PDB entry 6Z74 | X-ray diffraction, 2.00 A resolution | chains A and C of the 4 polymer chains in the assembly

Chain A (and C):
Name: Transcriptional regulator, GntR family
Organism: Agrobacterium fabrum (strain C58 / ATCC 33970)
Notes: chain C of this document is another copy of the same molecule, construct and numbering; everything in this record applies to it too
UniProt: A9CJ36 (A9CJ36_AGRFC); residues 1-244 here = UniProt positions 1-244
Chain sequence (250 residues; numbered 1 to 250; the number before each row is that of its first residue):
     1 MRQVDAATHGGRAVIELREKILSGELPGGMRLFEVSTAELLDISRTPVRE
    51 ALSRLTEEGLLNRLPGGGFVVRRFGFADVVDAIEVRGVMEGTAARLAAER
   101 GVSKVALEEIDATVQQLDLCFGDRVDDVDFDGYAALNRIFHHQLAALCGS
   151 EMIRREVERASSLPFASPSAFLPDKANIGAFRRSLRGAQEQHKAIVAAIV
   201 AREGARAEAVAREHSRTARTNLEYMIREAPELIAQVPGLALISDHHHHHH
Disordered / not traced: 1-7, 245-250 (chain C: 1-10, 243-250)
Sequence notes: expression tag (245-250)
Metal / ion sites: Zn2+: Asn137, His141, His192, His214 (together with citric acid)
Reported in the primary citation:
  - self-association interface (contacts with another copy of this molecule); pairs are residue here / residue on that copy: Glu57-Arg63 (salt bridge), Glu57-Ser53 (hydrogen bond), Asn62-Arg155 (hydrogen bond), Arg72, Asp81, Glu84, Arg95, Arg100, Asp123, Ser150, Arg155, Glu156, Arg183, Glu203, Glu208, Arg212
  - conformationally variable residues (loop rearrangement): Leu64 to Gly67, Leu119 to Phe130, Ser169 to Ser184, Met225 to Asp244
  - binding site for citric acid: Arg86, Tyr133, Asn137, His141, Ser169, Lys175, Arg183, His214, Asn221
  - Zn2+ coordination: Asn137, His141, His192, His214
  - specificity-determining residues: Arg45
  - mutagenesis - H141A/H192A/H214A: decreased stability

Interface between chain A and chain C:
Pairs across the interface (7; chain A residue first):
  Arg95(A) with Ala205(C)
  Glu99(A) with Arg202(C); Glu203(C)
  Arg202(A) with Glu99(C); Arg202(C)
  Glu203(A) with Glu99(C)
  Ala205(A) with Arg95(C)

Overview:
Chain A and chain C each contribute 5 residues to their interface. Asn137(A), His141(A), His192(A) and
His214(A) coordinate Zn2+. From the paper: a binding site for citric acid at Arg86(A), Tyr133(A) and Asn137(A)
among others; H141A/H192A/H214A of chain A reduce stability.
Both chains are Transcriptional regulator, GntR family (Agrobacterium fabrum (strain C58 / ATCC 33970)). Entry
6Z74 (Structure of the transcriptional repressor Atu1419 (VanR) in complex with a fortuitous citrate from
agrobacterium fabrum) was determined by X-ray diffraction, deposited together with 6ZA3, 6ZA7 and 6ZAB.
